Entry 3L4O (X-ray diffraction, 2.05 A resolution); this record covers chains A and D of the 6 polymer chains in the assembly.

[Chain A]
Name: Methylamine utilization protein mauG
Organism: Paracoccus denitrificans
Notes: EC 1.-.-.-
UniProt: Q51658 (MAUG_PARDP); residues 1-367 here correspond to UniProt positions 21-387 (UniProt number = residue number + 20)
Sequence (373 residues; each row starts with the number of its first residue):
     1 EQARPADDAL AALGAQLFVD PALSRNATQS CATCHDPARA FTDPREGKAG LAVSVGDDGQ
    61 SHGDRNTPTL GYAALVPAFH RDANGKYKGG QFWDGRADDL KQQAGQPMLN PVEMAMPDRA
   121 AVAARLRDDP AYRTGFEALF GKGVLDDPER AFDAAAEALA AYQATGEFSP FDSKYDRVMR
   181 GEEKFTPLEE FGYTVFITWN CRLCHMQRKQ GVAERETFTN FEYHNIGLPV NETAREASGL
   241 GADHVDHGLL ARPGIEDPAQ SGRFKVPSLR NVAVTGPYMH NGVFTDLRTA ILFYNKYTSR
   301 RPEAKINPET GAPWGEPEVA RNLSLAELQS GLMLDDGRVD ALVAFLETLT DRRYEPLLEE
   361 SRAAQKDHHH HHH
Disordered / not traced: 1-6, 360-373
Sequence notes: expression tag (368-373)
Metal / ion sites: heme c Fe site 1 near His35 (its only coordinating residue here); Ca2+: Asn66, Thr275, Pro277; heme c Fe site 2: His205, Tyr294
Ligand contacts:
  - heme c (HEC), molecule 1: Gln29, Ser30, Cys31, Cys34, His35, Ser54, Val55, Gly56, Arg65, Asn66, Thr67, Pro68, Thr69, Leu70, Gln91, Phe92, Trp93, Arg96, Leu100, Gln103, Ala104, Pro107, Met108, Glu113, Met114, Leu159, Gln163, Lys265
  - heme c (HEC), molecule 2: Trp93, Asn200, Cys201, Cys204, His205, His224, Ile226, Leu228, Phe264, Lys265, Val266, Pro267, Leu269, Val272, Tyr278, Met279, His280, Leu287, Ala290, Ile291, Tyr294, Ser324, Glu327, Leu334, Leu342, Leu346
Swiss-Prot annotation at these positions:
  - binding site (heme c): Cys31, Cys34, His35, Cys201, Cys204, His205, His280

[Chain D]
Name: Methylamine dehydrogenase heavy chain
Organism: Paracoccus denitrificans
Notes: EC 1.4.99.3
UniProt: A1BB97 (A1BB97_PARDP); residues 1-386 here correspond to UniProt positions 32-417 (UniProt number = residue number + 31)
Sequence (386 residues; row label = number of the first residue in the row):
     1 QDAPEAETQA QETQGQAAAR AAAADLAAGQ DDEPRILEAP APDARRVYVN DPAHFAAVTQ
    61 QFVIDGEAGR VIGMIDGGFL PNPVVADDGS FIAHASTVFS RIARGERTDY VEVFDPVTLL
   121 PTADIELPDA PRFLVGTYPW MTSLTPDGKT LLFYQFSPAP AVGVVDLEGK AFKRMLDVPD
   181 CYHIFPTAPD TFFMHCRDGS LAKVAFGTEG TPEITHTEVF HPEDEFLINH PAYSQKAGRL
   241 VWPTYTGKIH QIDLSSGDAK FLPAVEALTE AERADGWRPG GWQQVAYHRA LDRIYLLVDQ
   301 RDEWRHKTAS RFVVVLDAKT GERLAKFEMG HEIDSINVSQ DEKPLLYALS TGDKTLYIHD
   361 AESGEELRSV NQLGHGPQVI TTADMG
Disordered / not traced: 1-10
Disulfide bonds: Cys181-Cys196

[Chain A / chain D interface]
Residue-residue contacts (13):
  Phe191(A) - Arg197(D)
  Thr298(A) - Pro158(D)
  Arg300(A) - Pro158(D)
  Arg301(A) - Asp177(D)  salt bridge
  Arg301(A) - Val178(D)  hydrogen bond (side chain-backbone)
  Gly331(A) - Ser157(D)  hydrogen bond (backbone-side chain)
  Gly331(A) - Pro158(D)
  Leu332(A) - Phe156(D)  hydrophobic
  Leu332(A) - Pro158(D)
  Met333(A) - Pro158(D)  hydrogen bond (backbone-backbone)
  Met333(A) - Ala159(D)  hydrophobic
  Arg338(A) - Asp180(D)  salt bridge
  Arg338(A) - Arg197(D)
Other interface residues (no listed pair), chain A (10 interface residues in all): Ser299, Asp335
Other interface residues (no listed pair), chain D (10 interface residues in all): Asp129, Tyr182

[Summary]
The chain A/chain D interface involves 10 residues from each chain, with 3 hydrogen bonds and 2 salt bridges.
Polar pairs include Arg301(A)-Asp177(D), Arg338(A)-Asp180(D) and Arg301(A)-Val178(D). Chain A binds heme c.
Curated annotation (UniProt) lists 7 heme c-binding residues on chain A.
Here chain A is Methylamine utilization protein mauG and chain D is Methylamine dehydrogenase heavy chain,
both from Paracoccus denitrificans. Entry 3L4O (Crystal Structure of the MauG/pre-Methylamine Dehydrogenase
Complex After Treatment with Hydrogen Peroxide) was determined by X-ray diffraction (same publication as
3L4M).
